PDB entry 1OUZ | X-ray diffraction, 2.41 A resolution | chains C and B of the 5 polymer chains in the assembly

Chain C:
Molecule: Phage lambda H' site
Sequence (35 nucleotides; numbered 50 to 16; the number before each row is that of its first residue; the depositors numbered this strand downwards along its sequence, so these rows (ascending numbers) run in the REVERSE of the deposited 5'-to-3' order):
    16 CGGTTTTTTCGTAACGAATAGTTAAACATCGTGGC

Chain B:
Protein: Integration Host Factor Beta-subunit
From: Escherichia coli
UniProtKB: P0A6Y1 (IHFB_ECOLI); numbering as in UniProt (aligned over 1-94)
Sequence (94 residues; each row starts with the number of its first residue):
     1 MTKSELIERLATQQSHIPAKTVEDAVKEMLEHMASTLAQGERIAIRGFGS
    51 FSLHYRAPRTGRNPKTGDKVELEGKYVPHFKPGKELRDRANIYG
Construct notes: engineered mutation Ala44 (Glu in P0A6Y1)

Interface between chain C and chain B:
Contacting residue pairs (27):
  DT19(C) - Lys27(B)  salt bridge to the phosphate
  DT20(C) - Thr2(B)  phosphate contact
  DT20(C) - Lys3(B)  phosphate contact
  DT20(C) - Ser4(B)  hydrogen bond to the phosphate
  DT21(C) - Thr2(B)  phosphate contact
  DT27(C) - Lys65(B)  base contact
  DA28(C) - Asn63(B)  hydrogen bond to the sugar
  DA28(C) - Pro64(B)  base contact
  DA28(C) - Leu72(B)  phosphate contact
  DA29(C) - Arg59(B)  hydrogen bond to the sugar
  DA29(C) - Gly61(B)  base contact
  DA29(C) - Arg62(B)  hydrogen bond to the base
  DA29(C) - Pro64(B)  base contact
  DA29(C) - Leu72(B)  phosphate contact
  DA29(C) - Lys75(B)  salt bridge to the phosphate
  DA40(C) - Arg42(B)  salt bridge to the phosphate
  DA41(C) - Ser50(B)  hydrogen bond to the phosphate
  DA41(C) - Lys81(B)  salt bridge to the phosphate
  DC42(C) - Arg46(B)  phosphate contact
  DC42(C) - Gly47(B)  hydrogen bond to the phosphate
  DC42(C) - Gly83(B)  phosphate contact
  DC42(C) - Lys84(B)  hydrogen bond to the phosphate
  DA43(C) - Arg46(B)  hydrogen bond to the sugar
  DA43(C) - Gly47(B)  hydrogen bond to the phosphate
  DA43(C) - Lys84(B)  phosphate contact
  DT44(C) - Arg46(B)  hydrogen bond to the base
  DC45(C) - Arg46(B)  base contact
Also at the interface, not in a pair above, chain C (13 interface residues in all): DC30
Also at the interface, not in a pair above, chain B (24 interface residues in all): Ile45, Phe48, Gly49, Val70, Arg87

Overview:
13 residues of chain C and 24 residues of chain B are in contact; the contacts include 10 hydrogen bonds and 4
salt bridges. Among the polar pairs are DA29(C)-Arg62(B), DT44(C)-Arg46(B) and DA28(C)-Asn63(B).
Here chain C is Phage lambda H' site and chain B is Integration Host Factor Beta-subunit (Escherichia coli).
Entry 1OUZ (Crystal structure of a mutant IHF (BetaE44A) complexed with a variant H' Site (T44A)) was
determined by X-ray diffraction (same publication as 1OWF and 1OWG).
